PDB entry 2B4S | X-ray diffraction, 2.30 A resolution | chains A and B of the 4 polymer chains in the assembly

Chain A:
Name: Tyrosine-protein phosphatase, non-receptor type 1
From: Homo sapiens
Notes: EC 3.1.3.48
UniProtKB: P18031 (PTN1_HUMAN); numbering as in UniProt (aligned over 1-298)
Chain sequence (298 residues; row label = number of the first residue in the row):
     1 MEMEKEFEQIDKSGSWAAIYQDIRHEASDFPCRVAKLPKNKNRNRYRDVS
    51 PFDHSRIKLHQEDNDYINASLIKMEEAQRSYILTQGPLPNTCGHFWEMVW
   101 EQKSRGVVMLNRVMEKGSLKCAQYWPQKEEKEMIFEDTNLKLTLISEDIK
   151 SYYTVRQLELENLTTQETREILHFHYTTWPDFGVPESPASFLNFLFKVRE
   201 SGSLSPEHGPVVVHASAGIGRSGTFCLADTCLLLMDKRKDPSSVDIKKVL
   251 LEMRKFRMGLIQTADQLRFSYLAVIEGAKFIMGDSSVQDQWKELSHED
Disordered / not traced: 1, 115-116, 293-298
Differences from the reference sequence: engineered mutation Ala215 (Cys in P18031)
Curated features (UniProtKB/Swiss-Prot):
  - binding site (substrate): Asp181, Gln262
  - modified residue: Met1 (N-acetylmethionine), Tyr20 (Phosphotyrosine), Ser50 (Phosphoserine), Tyr66 (Phosphotyrosine), Ser242 (Phosphoserine), Ser243 (Phosphoserine)
  - mutagenesis: Ser50 (S50A/D: No phosphorylation), Asp181 (D181A: Substrate-trapping mutant)

Chain B:
Name: Insulin receptor
From: Homo sapiens
Notes: EC 2.7.1.112; fragment: Protein kinase
UniProtKB: P06213 (INSR_HUMAN); residues 978-1283 here correspond to UniProt positions 1005-1310 (UniProt number = residue number + 27)
Chain sequence (306 residues; each row starts with the number of its first residue):
   978 VFPSSVYVPDEWEVSREKITLLRELGQGSFGMVYEGNARDIIKGEAETRV
  1028 AVKTVNESASLRERIEFLNEASVMKGFTCHHVVRLLGVVSKGQPTLVVME
  1078 LMAHGDLKSYLRSLRPEAENNPGRPPPTLQEMIQMAAEIADGMAYLNAKK
  1128 FVHRDLAARNCMVAHDFTVKIGDFGMTRDIYETDYYRKGGKGLLPVRWMA
  1178 PESLKDGVFTTSSDMWSFGVVLWEITSLAEQPYQGLSNEQVLKFVMDGGY
  1228 LDQPDNCPERVTDLMRMCWQFNPNMRPTFLEIVNLLKDDLHPSFPEVSFF
  1278 HSEENK
Disordered / not traced: 978-986
Differences from the reference sequence: engineered mutation Ser981 (Cys1008 in P06213); modified residue (1158, 1162-1163); variant Asn1251 (Lys1278 in P06213)
Modified residues: Tyr1158 (o-phosphotyrosine; PTR); Tyr1162 (o-phosphotyrosine; PTR); Tyr1163 (o-phosphotyrosine; PTR)
Curated features (UniProtKB/Swiss-Prot):
  - active site: Asp1132 (Proton donor/acceptor)
  - binding site (ATP): Ser1006, Lys1030, Glu1077 to Asp1083, Arg1136, Asn1137, Asp1150
  - modified residue: Tyr984 (Phosphotyrosine), Cys1056 (S-nitrosocysteine), Tyr1158 (Phosphotyrosine), Tyr1162 (Phosphotyrosine), Tyr1163 (Phosphotyrosine)
  - cross-link: Lys1052 (Glycyl lysine isopeptide (Lys-Gly) (interchain with G-Cter in ubiquitin))

Chain A / chain B interface:
Pairs across the interface (36; chain A residue first):
  Asp11(A) with Gly1100(B); Arg1101(B); Pro1102(B)
  Lys12(A) with Gly1100(B), hydrogen bond (backbone-backbone); Pro1102(B)
  Gly14(A) with Pro1102(B)
  Arg112(A) with Glu1273(B), hydrogen bond (side chain-backbone); Val1274(B)
  Lys120(A) with Glu1273(B), salt bridge
  Asp148(A) with Lys1020(B)
  Ile149(A) with Lys1020(B), hydrogen bond (backbone-side chain)
  Lys150(A) with Lys1020(B); Gly1021(B)
  Ser151(A) with Ile1019(B); Lys1020(B), hydrogen bond (backbone-backbone)
  Tyr152(A) with Glu1022(B), hydrogen bond
  Tyr153(A) with Gly1021(B)
  Pro180(A) with Val1274(B), hydrophobic
  Asp181(A) with Ser1270(B); Glu1273(B)
  Phe182(A) with His1268(B); Pro1269(B), hydrophobic; Ser1270(B)
  Gly183(A) with Ser1270(B)
  Val184(A) with His1142(B); Asp1143(B)
  Pro185(A) with His1142(B), hydrogen bond (backbone-side chain)
  Glu186(A) with His1142(B), hydrogen bond (backbone-side chain)
  Ser187(A) with His1142(B)
  Ser190(A) with Glu1022(B)
  Asn193(A) with Gly1021(B), hydrogen bond (side chain-backbone); Glu1022(B)
  Lys197(A) with Gly1021(B)
  Asp265(A) with His1268(B), salt bridge
  Arg268(A) with His1142(B), hydrogen bond (side chain-backbone); Phe1144(B)
Interface residues without a listed pair, chain A (31 interface residues in all): Glu8, Ser13, Pro188, Ala189, Thr263, Phe269, Leu272
Interface residues without a listed pair, chain B (16 interface residues in all): Arg1061

In short:
31 residues of chain A and 16 residues of chain B are in contact; the contacts include 9 hydrogen bonds and 2
salt bridges. Polar contacts include Lys120(A)-Glu1273(B), Asp265(A)-His1268(B) and Arg112(A)-Glu1273(B).
Chain A is Tyrosine-protein phosphatase, non-receptor type 1 and chain B is Insulin receptor, both from Homo
sapiens; the structure, Crystal structure of a complex between PTP1B and the insulin receptor tyrosine kinase,
was determined by X-ray diffraction.
